PDB entry 1LUE | X-ray diffraction, 1.70 A resolution | chain A

Chain A:
Name: Myoglobin
Source organism: Physeter catodon
UniProtKB: P02185 (MYG_PHYCA); residues 1-153 here = UniProt positions 1-153
Amino-acid sequence (154 residues; row label = number of the first residue in the row; numbering starts at 0):
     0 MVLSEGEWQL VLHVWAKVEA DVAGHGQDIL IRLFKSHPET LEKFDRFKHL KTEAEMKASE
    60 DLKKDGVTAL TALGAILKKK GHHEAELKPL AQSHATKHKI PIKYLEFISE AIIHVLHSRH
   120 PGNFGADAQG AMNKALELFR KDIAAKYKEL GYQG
Differences from the reference sequence: initiating methionine (0); engineered mutation D64 (His in P02185), A68 (Val in P02185), N122 (Asp in P02185)
Bound ions: heme Fe near H93 (its only coordinating residue here)
Residues lining bound ligands: heme (HEM): L32, T39, K42, F43, R45, D64, T67, A68, A71, L72, L89, S92, H93, H97, I99, Y103, L104, I107, F138

In short:
Bound to chain A: heme.
Chain A is Myoglobin (Physeter catodon); the structure, Recombinant sperm whale myoglobin H64D/V68A/D122N
mutant (met), was determined by X-ray diffraction (same publication as 1O16).
